PDB entry 8B12 | electron microscopy, 1.86 A resolution | chains D and G of the 10 polymer chains in the assembly

== Chain D ==
Molecule: Major carboxysome shell protein CsoS1A
From: Halothiobacillus neapolitanus
UniProt: P45689 (CSOSA_HALNC); numbering as in UniProt (aligned over 1-98)
Amino-acid sequence (98 residues; row label = number of the first residue in the row):
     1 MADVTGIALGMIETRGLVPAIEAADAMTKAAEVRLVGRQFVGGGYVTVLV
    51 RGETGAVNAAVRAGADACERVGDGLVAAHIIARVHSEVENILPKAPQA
Disordered / not traced: 1-5

== Chain G ==
Molecule: Carboxysome shell vertex protein CsoS4A
From: Halothiobacillus neapolitanus
UniProt: O85043 (CSS4A_HALNC); residue numbers follow UniProt; this construct covers 1-83
Amino-acid sequence (83 residues; each row starts with the number of its first residue):
     1 MKIMQVEKTLVSTNRIADMGHKPLLVVWEKPGAPRQVAVDAIGCIPGDWV
    51 LCVGSSAAREAAGSKSYPSDLTIIGIIDQWNGE
Disordered / not traced: 82-83

== Interface between chain D and chain G ==
Residue-residue contacts (7; chain D residue first):
  R83(D) with I45(G); D48(G), salt bridge; I76(G); I77(G), hydrogen bond (side chain-backbone); D78(G), hydrogen bond (side chain-backbone)
  V84(D) with I45(G)
  H85(D) with I45(G)
Interface residues without a listed pair, chain D (5 interface residues in all): T54, A82
Interface residues without a listed pair, chain G (6 interface residues in all): G43

== In short ==
The interface between chain D and chain G involves 5 residues on one side and 6 on the other; the contacts
include 2 hydrogen bonds and 1 salt bridge. Polar contacts include R83(D)-D48(G), R83(D)-I77(G) and
R83(D)-D78(G).
Chain D is Major carboxysome shell protein CsoS1A and chain G is Carboxysome shell vertex protein CsoS4A, both
from Halothiobacillus neapolitanus; the structure, cryo-EM structure of carboxysomal mini-shell: icosahedral
assembly from CsoS4A/1A and CsoS2 co-expression (T = 9), was determined by electron microscopy together with
8B0Y and 8B11 from the same study.
